PDB entry 3I9V | X-ray diffraction, 3.10 A resolution | chains 3 and 4 of the 8 polymer chains in the assembly

[Chain 3]
Name: NADH-quinone oxidoreductase subunit 3
From: Thermus thermophilus
Notes: EC 1.6.99.5
Reference sequence: Q56223 (NQO3_THET8); numbering as in UniProt (aligned over 1-783)
Amino-acid sequence (783 residues; each row starts with the number of its first residue):
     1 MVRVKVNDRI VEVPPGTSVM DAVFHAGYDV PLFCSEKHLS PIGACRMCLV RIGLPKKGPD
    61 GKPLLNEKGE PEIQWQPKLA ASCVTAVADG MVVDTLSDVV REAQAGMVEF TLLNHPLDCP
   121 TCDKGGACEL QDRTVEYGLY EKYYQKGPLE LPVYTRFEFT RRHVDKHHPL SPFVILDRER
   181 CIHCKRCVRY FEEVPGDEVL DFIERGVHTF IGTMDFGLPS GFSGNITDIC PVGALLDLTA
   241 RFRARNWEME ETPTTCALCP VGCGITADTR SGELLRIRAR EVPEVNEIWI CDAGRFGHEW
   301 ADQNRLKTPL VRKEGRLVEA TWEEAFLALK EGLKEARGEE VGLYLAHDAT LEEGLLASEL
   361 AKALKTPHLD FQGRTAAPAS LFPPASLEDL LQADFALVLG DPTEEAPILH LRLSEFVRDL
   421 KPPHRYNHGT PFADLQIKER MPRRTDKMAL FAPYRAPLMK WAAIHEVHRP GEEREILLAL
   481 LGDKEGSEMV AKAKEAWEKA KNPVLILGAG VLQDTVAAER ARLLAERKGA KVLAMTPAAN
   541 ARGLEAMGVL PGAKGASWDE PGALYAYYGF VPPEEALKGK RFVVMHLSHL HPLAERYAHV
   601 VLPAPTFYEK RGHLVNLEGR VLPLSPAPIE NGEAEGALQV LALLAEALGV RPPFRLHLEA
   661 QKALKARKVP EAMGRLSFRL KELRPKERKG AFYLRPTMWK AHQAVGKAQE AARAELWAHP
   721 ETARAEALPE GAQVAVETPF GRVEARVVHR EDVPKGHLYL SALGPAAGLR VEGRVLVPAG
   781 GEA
Unresolved in the structure: 56-72, 144-149, 778-783
Bound ions: 2Fe-2S cluster Fe: Cys34, Cys45, Cys48, Cys83; 4Fe-4S cluster Fe site 1: His115, Cys119, Cys122, Cys128; 4Fe-4S cluster Fe site 2: Cys181, Cys184, Cys187, Cys230; 4Fe-4S cluster Fe site 3: Cys256, Cys259, Cys263, Cys291; Mn2+: Leu274, Asp302
Ligand contacts:
  - 2Fe-2S cluster (FES): Leu32, Phe33, Cys34, Ser35, Ile42, Gly43, Ala44, Cys45, Arg46, Met47, Cys48, Cys83
  - 4Fe-4S cluster (SF4), molecule 1: His115, Asp118, Cys119, Cys122, Lys124, Gly125, Cys128, Leu130, Gln131, Arg180, Val232, Gly233
  - 4Fe-4S cluster (SF4), molecule 2: Cys181, Ile182, His183, Cys184, Lys185, Arg186, Cys187, Phe202, Ile211, Cys230, Pro231, Val232, Ala234, Leu235
  - 4Fe-4S cluster (SF4), molecule 3: Cys256, Leu258, Cys259, Val261, Gly262, Cys263, Ile290, Cys291, Gly294, Pro407, Ile408
UniProt features mapped onto this chain:
  - binding site ([2Fe-2S] cluster): Cys34, Cys45, Cys48, Cys83
  - binding site ([4Fe-4S] cluster): His115, Cys119, Cys122, Cys128, Cys181, Cys184, Cys187, Cys230, Cys256, Cys259, Cys263, Cys291
  - mutagenesis: Cys256 (C256A: Decreases amount and stability of iron-sulfur center 4), Cys259 (C259A: Decreases amount and stability of iron-sulfur center 4), Cys263 (C263A: Decreases amount and stability of iron-sulfur center 4), Cys291 (C291A: Decreases amount and stability of iron-sulfur center 4)
Reported in the primary citation:
  - Mn2+ coordination: Leu274, Asp302

[Chain 4]
Name: NADH-quinone oxidoreductase subunit 4
From: Thermus thermophilus
Notes: EC 1.6.99.5
Reference sequence: Q56220 (NQO4_THET8); numbering as in UniProt (aligned over 1-409)
Amino-acid sequence (409 residues; each row starts with the number of its first residue):
     1 MREEFLEEIP LDAPPEEAKE LRTEVMTLNV GPQHPSTHGV LRLMVTLSGE EVLEVVPHIG
    61 YLHTGFEKTM EHRTYLQNIT YTPRMDYLHS FAHDLAYALA VEKLLGAVVP PRAETIRVIL
   121 NELSRLASHL VFLGTGLLDL GALTPFFYAF RERETILDLF EWVTGQRFHH NYIRIGGVKE
   181 DLPEEFVPEL KKLLEVLPHR IDEYEALFAE SPIFYERARG VGVIPPEVAI DLGLTGGSLR
   241 ASGVNYDVRK AYPYSGYETY TFDVPLGERG DVFDRMLVRI REMRESVKII KQALERLEPG
   301 PVRDPNPQIT PPPRHLLETS MEAVIYHFKH YTEGFHPPKG EVYVPTESAR GELGYYIVSD
   361 GGSMPYRVKV RAPSFVNLQS LPYACKGEQV PDMVAIIASL DPVMGDVDR
Unresolved in the structure: 1-25, 32-38
Bound ions: Mn2+ site 1 near Glu210 (its only coordinating residue here); Mn2+ site 2 near Glu318 (its only coordinating residue here)
Reported in the primary citation:
  - catalytic residues: Tyr87 (proposed by the authors, not directly observed)
  - binding site for 4Fe-4S cluster: Arg84

[Chain 3 / chain 4 interface]
Pairs across the interface (39; chain 3 residue first):
  Leu112(3) with Met321(4); Glu322(4); Ile325(4), hydrophobic
  His115(3) with Met321(4)
  Pro116(3) with Met321(4)
  Leu117(3) with Thr319(4); Ser320(4); Met321(4); Val324(4), hydrophobic
  Cys119(3) with Val324(4), hydrophobic; Ile325(4), hydrophobic; Phe328(4)
  Gly125(3) with Phe328(4)
  Gly126(3) with Lys329(4)
  Gln131(3) with Ile325(4); Phe328(4)
  Asp132(3) with Lys329(4), salt bridge
  Thr134(3) with Ile325(4); Tyr326(4), hydrogen bond (backbone-side chain)
  Val135(3) with Gln308(4); Tyr326(4), hydrophobic; Lys329(4)
  Gly138(3) with Tyr326(4)
  Leu139(3) with Tyr326(4)
  Pro152(3) with Pro305(4); Pro307(4), hydrophobic
  Tyr154(3) with Pro307(4); Thr310(4); Pro312(4); Pro313(4); Ser320(4); Glu322(4)
  Thr155(3) with Ser320(4); Glu322(4), hydrogen bond
  Arg161(3) with Thr319(4); Met321(4)
  Arg245(3) with Phe328(4)
  Trp247(3) with Phe328(4), hydrophobic; Thr332(4)
Interface residues without a listed pair, chain 3 (23 interface residues in all): Pro120, Leu130, Glu150, Leu151
Interface residues without a listed pair, chain 4 (19 interface residues in all): Pro311, Leu316, Ala323

[Summary]
The interface between chain 3 and chain 4 involves 23 residues on one side and 19 on the other, with 2
hydrogen bonds and 1 salt bridge. Among the polar pairs are Asp132(3)-Lys329(4), Thr134(3)-Tyr326(4) and
Thr155(3)-Glu322(4). The paper reports the catalytic residue Tyr87(4); a binding site for 4Fe-4S cluster at
Arg84(4).
Here chain 3 is NADH-quinone oxidoreductase subunit 3 and chain 4 is NADH-quinone oxidoreductase subunit 4,
both from Thermus thermophilus. Entry 3I9V (Crystal structure of the hydrophilic domain of respiratory complex
I from Thermus thermophilus, oxidized, 2 mol/ASU) was determined by X-ray diffraction, deposited together with
3IAM and 3IAS.
